Entry 5KLQ (X-ray diffraction, 3.40 A resolution); this record covers chain C.

== Chain C ==
Name: Orf34
Organism: Pseudomonas syringae pv. syringae
UniProt: Q6VE93 (Q6VE93_PSESY); numbering as in UniProt (aligned over 29-369)
Sequence (342 residues; row label = number of the first residue in the row):
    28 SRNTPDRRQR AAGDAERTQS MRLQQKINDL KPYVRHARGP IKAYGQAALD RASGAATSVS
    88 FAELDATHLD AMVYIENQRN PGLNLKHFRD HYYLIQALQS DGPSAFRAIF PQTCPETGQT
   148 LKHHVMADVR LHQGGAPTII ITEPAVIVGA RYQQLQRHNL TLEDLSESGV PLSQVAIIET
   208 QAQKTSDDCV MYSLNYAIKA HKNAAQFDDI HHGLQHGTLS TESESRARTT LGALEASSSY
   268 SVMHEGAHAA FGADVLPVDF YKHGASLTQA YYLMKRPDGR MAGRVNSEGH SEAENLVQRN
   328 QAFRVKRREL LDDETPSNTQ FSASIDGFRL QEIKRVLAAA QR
Not modelled in the structure: 28-45, 160-162, 369
Construct notes: expression tag (28); engineered mutation Ala-82 (Lys in Q6VE93), Ala-83 (Lys in Q6VE93), Tyr-119 (Lys in Q6VE93), Tyr-120 (Glu in Q6VE93), Tyr-298 (Lys in Q6VE93), Tyr-299 (Gln in Q6VE93), Ala-366 (Glu in Q6VE93), Ala-367 (Glu in Q6VE93)
Small-molecule neighbours:
  - coenzyme A (COA): His-150, Ala-172, Val-173, Gly-176, Ala-177, Gln-181, Gln-210, Lys-211, Thr-212, Ser-213, Cys-216, Ser-293, Leu-294, Thr-295, Arg-331, Arg-334, Ser-344, Asn-345, Gln-347, Phe-348
  - inositol hexakisphosphate (IHP): Arg-49, Lys-53, Glu-103, Arg-106, Asn-222, Ile-225, Lys-226, Lys-229, Lys-289, His-290, Asn-313, Ser-314, His-317, Arg-326, Phe-355, Gln-358, Arg-362
Swiss-Prot annotation at these positions:
  - active site: His-150, Glu-170, Cys-216
  - binding site (1D-myo-inositol hexakisphosphate): Arg-49, Lys-53, Arg-106, Asn-222, Lys-226 to Lys-229, Lys-289, His-290, Ser-314 to His-317, Arg-326, Gln-358, Arg-362
  - binding site (CoA): His-150, Ala-177, Lys-211, Thr-212, Ala-292 to Thr-295, Arg-331 to Arg-334, Ser-344 to Phe-348
  - modified residue: Lys-289 (N6-acetyllysine)
  - mutagenesis: Lys-211 (K211A: Abolished ability to acetylate host TIFY9/JAZ10; when associate with A-295 and A-348), Cys-216 (C216A: Abolished acetyltransferase activity. Reduced ability to trigger host TIFY/JAZ proteins degradation and altered host infection), Lys-226 (K226E: Abolished binding to 1D-myo-inositol hexakisphosphate and ability to acetylate host TIFY9/JAZ10), Lys-289 (K289E: Abolished binding to 1D-myo-inositol hexakisphosphate and ability to acetylate host TIFY9/JAZ10; K289R: Abolished autoacetylation and decreased virulence. Virulence is however not abolished), Thr-295 (T295A: Abolished ability to acetylate host TIFY9/JAZ10; when associate with A-211 and A-348), Arg-326 (R326E: Abolished binding to 1D-myo-inositol hexakisphosphate and ability to acetylate host TIFY9/JAZ10), Phe-348 (F348A: Abolished ability to acetylate host TIFY9/JAZ10; when associate with A-211 and A-295)

== In short ==
Ligands of chain C: inositol hexakisphosphate and coenzyme A. Curated annotation (UniProt) lists 3 active-site
residues, 17 residues binding 1D-myo-inositol hexakisphosphate, 17 CoA-binding residues and 7 mutagenesis
sites.
Chain C is Orf34 (Pseudomonas syringae pv. syringae); the structure, Crystal structure of HopZ1a in complex
with IP6 and CoA, was determined by X-ray diffraction (same publication as 5KLP).
